4M9R - chains A and B; structure by X-ray diffraction, 2.66 A resolution.

Chain A (and B):
Molecule: Cell death protein 3
From: Caenorhabditis elegans
Notes: EC 3.4.22.-; chain B of this document is another copy of the same molecule, construct and numbering; everything in this record applies to it too
Reference sequence: P42573 (CED3_CAEEL); numbering as in UniProt (aligned over 198-503)
Chain sequence (306 residues; row label = number of the first residue in the row):
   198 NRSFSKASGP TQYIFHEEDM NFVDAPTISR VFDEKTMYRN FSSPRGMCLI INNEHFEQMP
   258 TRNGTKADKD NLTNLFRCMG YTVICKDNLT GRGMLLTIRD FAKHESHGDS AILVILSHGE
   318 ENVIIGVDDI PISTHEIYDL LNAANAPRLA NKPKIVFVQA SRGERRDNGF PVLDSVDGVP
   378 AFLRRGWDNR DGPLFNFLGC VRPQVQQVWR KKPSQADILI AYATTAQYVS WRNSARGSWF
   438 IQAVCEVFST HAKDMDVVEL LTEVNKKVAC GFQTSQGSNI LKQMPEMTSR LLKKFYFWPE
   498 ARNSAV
Not modelled in the structure: 198-207, 370-406, 501-503 (chain B: 198-207, 360-406, 423-433, 469-480, 501-503)
Construct notes: conflict S358 (Cys in P42573)
From the paper describing this entry:
  - mutagenesis - L391D/F392D/N393D: abolished catalytic activity on CED-4 apoptosome

Interface between chain A and chain B:
Pairs across the interface - 80 pairs, chain A then chain B:
  K232(A) - K463(B)  hydrogen bond (backbone-side chain)
  E318(A) - N319(B)  hydrogen bond
  E318(A) - H332(B)  salt bridge
  N319(A) - N319(B)  hydrogen bond
  R362(A) - D336(B)  salt bridge
  R362(A) - Q412(B)
  D364(A) - P410(B)
  D364(A) - S411(B)  hydrogen bond (side chain-backbone)
  D364(A) - Q412(B)  hydrogen bond (side chain-backbone)
  N365(A) - K408(B)
  G366(A) - K409(B)
  G366(A) - P410(B)
  G366(A) - S411(B)
  F367(A) - A340(B)  hydrophobic
  F367(A) - N348(B)
  F367(A) - K408(B)
  F367(A) - K409(B)  hydrogen bond (backbone-backbone)
  F367(A) - P410(B)
  V369(A) - N348(B)
  V369(A) - R407(B)  hydrogen bond (backbone-backbone)
  V369(A) - K409(B)
  K408(A) - A466(B)
  P410(A) - A466(B)
  P410(A) - M481(B)  hydrophobic
  Q412(A) - M481(B)
  A413(A) - M481(B)  hydrophobic
  T422(A) - R487(B)  hydrogen bond
  A423(A) - H332(B)
  Q424(A) - H332(B)
  Q424(A) - D336(B)
  Y425(A) - Q412(B)  hydrogen bond
  V455(A) - V455(B)  hydrophobic
  E456(A) - K491(B)  salt bridge
  T459(A) - L488(B)
  T459(A) - L489(B)
  T459(A) - K490(B)
  N462(A) - S486(B)  hydrogen bond (side chain-backbone)
  N462(A) - R487(B)
  N462(A) - L488(B)  hydrogen bond (side chain-backbone)
  K463(A) - K232(B)  hydrogen bond (side chain-backbone)
  K463(A) - L489(B)
  K463(A) - K490(B)
  A466(A) - K408(B)
  A466(A) - P410(B)
  A466(A) - L489(B)  hydrophobic
  C467(A) - L489(B)  hydrophobic
  Q470(A) - K408(B)  hydrogen bond (side chain-backbone)
  I477(A) - K408(B)
  K479(A) - K408(B)  hydrogen bond (side chain-backbone)
  K479(A) - K409(B)
  K479(A) - P410(B)
  Q480(A) - P410(B)
  M481(A) - P410(B)  hydrophobic
  M481(A) - Q412(B)
  M481(A) - A413(B)  hydrophobic
  M481(A) - R487(B)
  P482(A) - R487(B)
  E483(A) - T485(B)
  E483(A) - S486(B)
  E483(A) - R487(B)  salt bridge
  M484(A) - M484(B)
  M484(A) - T485(B)
  M484(A) - S486(B)  hydrogen bond (backbone-backbone)
  T485(A) - E483(B)
  T485(A) - M484(B)
  T485(A) - T485(B)  hydrogen bond
  S486(A) - E483(B)
  S486(A) - M484(B)  hydrogen bond (backbone-backbone)
  R487(A) - N462(B)
  R487(A) - M481(B)
  R487(A) - P482(B)
  R487(A) - E483(B)  salt bridge
  L488(A) - T459(B)
  L488(A) - N462(B)  hydrogen bond (backbone-side chain)
  L489(A) - T459(B)
  L489(A) - K463(B)
  L489(A) - A466(B)  hydrophobic
  K490(A) - T459(B)
  K490(A) - K463(B)
  K491(A) - E456(B)  salt bridge
Also at the interface, not in a pair above, chain A (40 interface residues in all): P368
Also at the interface, not in a pair above, chain B (33 interface residues in all): N339, A347, D414

Overview:
Chain A and chain B form an interface of 40 and 33 residues respectively, with 18 hydrogen bonds and 6 salt
bridges. Polar pairs include E318(A)-H332(B), R362(A)-D336(B) and E456(A)-K491(B). The paper reports that
L391D/F392D/N393D of chain A abolish catalytic activity on CED-4 apoptosome.
Chain A and chain B are both Cell death protein 3 (Caenorhabditis elegans); the structure, Crystal structure
of CED-3, was determined by X-ray diffraction together with 4M9S, 4M9X, 4M9Y and 4M9Z from the same study.
